Entry 8EN3 (X-ray diffraction, 2.10 A resolution); this record covers chains A and D of the 4 polymer chains in the assembly.

# Chain A
Name: Capsid protein VP1
UniProt: A0A0S1Z370 (A0A0S1Z370_9CALI); residues 225-530 here = UniProt positions 225-530
Chain sequence (308 residues; row label = number of the first residue in the row):
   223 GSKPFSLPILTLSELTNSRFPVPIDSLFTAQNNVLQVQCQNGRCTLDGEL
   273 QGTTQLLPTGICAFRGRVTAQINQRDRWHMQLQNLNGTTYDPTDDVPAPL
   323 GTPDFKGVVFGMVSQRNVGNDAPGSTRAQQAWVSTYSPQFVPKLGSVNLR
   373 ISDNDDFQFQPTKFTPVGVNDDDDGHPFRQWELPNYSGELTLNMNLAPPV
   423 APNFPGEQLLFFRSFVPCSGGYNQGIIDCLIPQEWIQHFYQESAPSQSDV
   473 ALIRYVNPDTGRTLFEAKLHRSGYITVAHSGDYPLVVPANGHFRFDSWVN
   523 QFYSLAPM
Unresolved in the structure: 223
Construct notes: expression tag (223-224)

# Chain D
Name: Nanobody 45
Source organism: Vicugna pacos
Notes: antibody fragment or engineered binder
Chain sequence (143 residues; numbered 1 to 143; the number before each row is that of its first residue):
     1 QVQLQESGGGLVQAGGSLRLSCTVSGRTDSESTMGWFRQAAGKGREFVAA
    51 MNWRYATTYHTDSVKGRFTISKDSAKNTMYLQMNSLKPEDTAVYYCAHRY
   101 IYGSLSDSGSYDNWGQGTQVTVSSAAAYPYDVPDYGSHHHHHH
Unresolved in the structure: 124-143
Disulfides: Cys22-Cys96

# Interface between chain A and chain D
Pairs across the interface (12):
  Asn342(A) - Lys43(D)
  Asp343(A) - Lys43(D)
  Asp343(A) - Gly44(D)  hydrogen bond (side chain-backbone)
  Thr348(A) - Ser108(D)
  Arg349(A) - Ser108(D)
  Asp375(A) - Ser110(D)
  Asp377(A) - Arg45(D)  hydrogen bond (backbone-side chain)
  Asp378(A) - Arg45(D)  salt bridge
  Asp378(A) - Ser108(D)  hydrogen bond
  Asp378(A) - Gly109(D)  hydrogen bond (side chain-backbone)
  Gln380(A) - Gly44(D)
  Gln380(A) - Arg45(D)  hydrogen bond (side chain-backbone)
Interface residues without a listed pair, chain A (9 interface residues in all): Ala344
Interface residues without a listed pair, chain D (7 interface residues in all): Glu46

# Summary
9 residues of chain A face 7 of chain D across their interface; the contacts include 5 hydrogen bonds and 1
salt bridge. Among the polar pairs are Asp378(A)-Arg45(D), Asp343(A)-Gly44(D) and Asp377(A)-Arg45(D).
Chain A is Capsid protein VP1 and chain D is Nanobody 45 (Vicugna pacos); the structure, Structure of GII.17
norovirus in complex with Nanobody 45, was determined by X-ray diffraction, deposited together with 8EMY,
8EMZ, 8EN0, 8EN1, 8EN2, 8EN4, 8EN5 and 8EN6.
